5WUA - chains B and F of the 8 polymer chains in the assembly; structure by electron microscopy, 5.60 A resolution (low resolution: residue-level contacts below are approximate; hydrogen-bond / salt-bridge calls are withheld).

[Chain B]
Name: ATP-sensitive inward rectifier potassium channel 11, superfolder GFP
Source organism: Mus musculus
UniProtKB: Q61743 (KCJ11_MOUSE); residues 1-390 carry their UniProt numbers (390 of 681 residues fall inside the UniProt entry; the rest is not from it)
Chain sequence (681 residues; each row starts with the number of its first residue):
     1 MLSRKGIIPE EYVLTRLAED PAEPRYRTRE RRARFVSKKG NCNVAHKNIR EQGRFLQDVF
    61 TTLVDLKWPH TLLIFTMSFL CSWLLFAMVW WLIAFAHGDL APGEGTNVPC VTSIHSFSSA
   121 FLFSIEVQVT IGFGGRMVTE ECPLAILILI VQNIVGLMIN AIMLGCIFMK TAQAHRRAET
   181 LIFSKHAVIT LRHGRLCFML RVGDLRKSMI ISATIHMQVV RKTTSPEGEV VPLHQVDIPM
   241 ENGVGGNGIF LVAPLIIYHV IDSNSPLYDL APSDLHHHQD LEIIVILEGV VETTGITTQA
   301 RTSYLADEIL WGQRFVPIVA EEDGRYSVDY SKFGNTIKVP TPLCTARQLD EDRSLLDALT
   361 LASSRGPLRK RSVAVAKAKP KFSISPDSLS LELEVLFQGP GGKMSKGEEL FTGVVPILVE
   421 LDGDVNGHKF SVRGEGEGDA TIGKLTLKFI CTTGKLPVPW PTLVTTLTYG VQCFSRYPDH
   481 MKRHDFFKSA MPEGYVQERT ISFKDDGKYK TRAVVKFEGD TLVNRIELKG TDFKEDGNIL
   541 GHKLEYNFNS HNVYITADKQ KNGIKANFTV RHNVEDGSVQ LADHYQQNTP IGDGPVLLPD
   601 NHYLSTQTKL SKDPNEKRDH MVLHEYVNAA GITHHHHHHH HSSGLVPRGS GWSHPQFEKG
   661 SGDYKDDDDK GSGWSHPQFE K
Disordered / not traced: 1-30, 52-54, 357-681
Curated features (UniProtKB/Swiss-Prot):
  - motif: Thr130 to Gly135 (Selectivity filter)
  - binding site (ATP): Asn48, Arg50, Tyr330
  - binding site (K(+)): Thr130, Phe133
  - binding site (a 1,2-diacyl-sn-glycero-3-phospho-(1D-myo-inositol-4,5-bisphosphate)): Arg176
  - site: Asn160 (Role in the control of polyamine-mediated channel gating and in the blocking by intracellular magnesium)
  - modified residue: Thr341 (Phosphothreonine), Ser385 (Phosphoserine)
Cystine bridges: Cys110-Cys142

[Chain F]
Name: SUR1
Source organism: Mesocricetus auratus
Chain sequence (1582 residues; numbered 1 to 1582; the number before each row is that of its first residue):
     1 MPLAFCGTEN HSAAYRVDQG VLNNGCFVDA LNVVPHVFLL FITFPILFIG WGSQSSKVHI
    61 HHSTWLHFPG HNLRWILTFI LLFVLVCEIA EGILSDGVTE SRHLHLYMPA GMAFMAAITS
   121 VVYYHNIETS NFPKLLIALL IYWTLAFITK TIKFVKFYDH AIGFSQLRFC LTGLLVILYG
   181 MLLLVEVNVI RVRRYIFFKT PREVKPPEDL QDLGVRFLQP FVNLLSKGTY WWMNAFIKTA
   241 HKKPIDLRAI GKLPIAMRAL TNYQRLCVAF DAQARKDTQS PQGARAIWRA LCHAFGRRLI
   301 LSSTFRILAD LLGFAGPLCI FGIVDHLGKE NHVFQPKTQF LGVYFVSSQE FLGNAYVLAV
   361 LLFLALLLQR TFLQASYYVA IETGINLRGA IQTKIYNKIM HLSTSNLSMG EMTAGQICNL
   421 VAIDTNQLMW FFFLCPNLWA MPVQIIVGVI LLYYILGVSA LIGAAVIILL APVQYFVATK
   481 LSQAQRSTLE HSNERLKQTN EMLRGMKLLK LYAWESIFCS RVEVTRRKEM TSLRAFAVYT
   541 SISIFMNTAI PIAAVLITFV GHVSFFKESD LSPSVAFASL SLFHILVTPL FLLSSVVRST
   601 VKALVSVKKL SEFLSSAEIR EEQCAPREPA PQGQAGKYQA VPLKVVNRKR PAREEVRDLL
   661 GPLQRLAPSM DGDADNFCVQ IIGGFFTWTP DGIPTLSNIT IRIPRGQLTM IVGQVGCGKS
   721 SLLLATLGEM QKVSGAVFWN SNLPDSEGED PSSPERETAA GSDIRSRGPV AYASQKPWLL
   781 NATVEENITF ESPFNKQRYK MVIEACSLQP DIDILPHGDQ TQIGERGINL SGGQRQRISV
   841 ARALYQQTNV VFLDDPFSAL DVHLSDHLMQ AGILELLRDD KRTVVLVTHK LQYLPHADWI
   901 IAMKDGTIQR EGTLKDFQRS ECQLFEHWKT LMNRQDQELE KETVMERKAS EPSQGLPRAM
   961 SSRDGLLLDE EEEEEEAAES EEDDNLSSVL HQRAKIPWRA CTKYLSSAGI LLLSLLVFSQ
  1021 LLKHMVLVAI DYWLAKWTDS ALVLSPAARN CSLSQECDLD QSVYAMVFTL LCSLGIVLCL
  1081 VTSVTVEWTG LKVAKRLHRS LLNRIILAPM RFFETTPLGS ILNRFSSDCN TIDQHIPSTL
  1141 ECLSRSTLLC VSALTVISYV TPVFLVALLP LAVVCYFIQK YFRVASRDLQ QLDDTTQLPL
  1201 LSHFAETVEG LTTIRAFRYE ARFQQKLLEY TDSNNIASLF LTAANRWLEV RMEYIGACVV
  1261 LIAAATSISN SLHRELSAGL VGLGLTYALM VSNYLNWMVR NLADMEIQLG AVKRIHALLK
  1321 TEAESYEGLL APSLIPKNWP DQGKIQIQNL SVRYDSSLKP VLKHVNALIS PGQKIGICGR
  1381 TGSGKSSFSL AFFRMVDMFE GRIIIDGIDI AKLPLHTLRS RLSIILQDPV LFSGTIRFNL
  1441 DPEKKCSDST LWEALEIAQL KLVVKALPGG LDAIITEGGE NFSQGQRQLF CLARAFVRKT
  1501 SIFIMDEATA SIDMATENIL QKVVMTAFAD RTVVTIAHRV HTILSADLVM VLKRGAILEF
  1561 DKPETLLSQK DSVFASFVRA DK
Disordered / not traced: 1-26, 54-62, 214-222, 274-284, 327-353, 622-672, 744-768, 932-997, 1041-1058, 1323-1343, 1473-1478, 1582

[How chain B and chain F interact]
Contacting residue pairs (10; chain B residue first):
  Asn48(B) - Ser63(F)
  Asn48(B) - Thr64(F)
  Asn48(B) - Glu208(F)
  Glu51(B) - Thr64(F)
  His70(B) - Ser53(F)
  Ile74(B) - Gly50(F)
  Ile74(B) - Trp51(F)
  Cys81(B) - Thr43(F)
  Leu92(B) - His36(F)
  Phe95(B) - Asp29(F)
Interface residues without a listed pair, chain B (11 interface residues in all): Lys47, Ile49, Phe55, Leu85
Interface residues without a listed pair, chain F (12 interface residues in all): Leu40, Phe44, Ser130

[Overview]
11 residues of chain B face 12 of chain F across their interface. From UniProt: 3 ATP-binding residues,
K+-binding residues Thr130(B) and Phe133(B) and residue binding
1,2-diacyl-sn-glycero-3-phospho-(1D-myo-inositol-4,5-bisphosphate) Arg176(B) on chain B.
Chain B is ATP-sensitive inward rectifier potassium channel 11, superfolder GFP (Mus musculus) and chain F is
SUR1 (Mesocricetus auratus); the structure, Structure of a Pancreatic ATP-sensitive Potassium Channel, was
determined by electron microscopy.
